4J8Z - chain A; structure by X-ray diffraction, 2.42 A resolution.

== Chain A ==
Molecule: Speckle-type POZ protein
From: Homo sapiens
Notes: fragment: SPOP BTB domain
UniProt: O43791 (SPOP_HUMAN); numbering as in UniProt (aligned over 169-374)
Sequence (211 residues; row label = number of the first residue in the row):
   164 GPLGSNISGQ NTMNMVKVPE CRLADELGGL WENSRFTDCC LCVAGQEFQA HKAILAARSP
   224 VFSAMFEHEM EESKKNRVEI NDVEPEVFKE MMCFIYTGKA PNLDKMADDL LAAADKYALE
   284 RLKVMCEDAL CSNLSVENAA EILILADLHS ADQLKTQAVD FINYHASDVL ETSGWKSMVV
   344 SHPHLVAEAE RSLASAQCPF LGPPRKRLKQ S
Unresolved in the structure: 164-177, 357-374
Construct notes: expression tag (164-168); engineered mutation E353 (Tyr in O43791)
UniProt features mapped onto this chain:
  - region: L186 to I217 (Important for homodimerization)
  - mutagenesis: L186 (L186D: Strongly reduced homodimerization. Reduces the activity of the cullin-RING-based BCR (BTB-CUL3-RBX1) E3 ubiquitin-protein ligase complex), L190 (L190D: Strongly reduced homodimerization. Reduces the activity of the cullin-RING-based BCR (BTB-CUL3-RBX1) E3 ubiquitin-protein ligase complex), L193 (L193D: Strongly reduced homodimerization. Reduces the activity of the cullin-RING-based BCR (BTB-CUL3-RBX1) E3 ubiquitin-protein ligase complex), I217 (I217K: Strongly reduced homodimerization. Reduces the activity of the cullin-RING-based BCR (BTB-CUL3-RBX1) E3 ubiquitin-protein ligase complex)

== Overview ==
Curated annotation (UniProt) lists 4 mutagenesis sites.
Chain A is Speckle-type POZ protein (Homo sapiens); the structure, Crystal Structure of the Human SPOP BTB
Domain, was determined by X-ray diffraction (same publication as 4HS2).
